6G2H - chains C and B of the 6 polymer chains in the assembly; structure by electron microscopy, 4.60 A resolution (low resolution: residue-level contacts below are approximate; hydrogen-bond / salt-bridge calls are withheld).

Chain C (and B):
Protein: Acetyl-CoA carboxylase 1
Source organism: Homo sapiens
Notes: EC 6.4.1.2, 6.3.4.14; chain B of this document is another copy of the same molecule, construct and numbering; everything in this record applies to it too
UniProt: Q13085 (ACACA_HUMAN); residue numbers follow UniProt; this construct covers 1-2346
Amino-acid sequence (2407 residues; each row starts with the number of its first residue; numbers below 1 keep their minus sign (Met-60 is residue -60)):
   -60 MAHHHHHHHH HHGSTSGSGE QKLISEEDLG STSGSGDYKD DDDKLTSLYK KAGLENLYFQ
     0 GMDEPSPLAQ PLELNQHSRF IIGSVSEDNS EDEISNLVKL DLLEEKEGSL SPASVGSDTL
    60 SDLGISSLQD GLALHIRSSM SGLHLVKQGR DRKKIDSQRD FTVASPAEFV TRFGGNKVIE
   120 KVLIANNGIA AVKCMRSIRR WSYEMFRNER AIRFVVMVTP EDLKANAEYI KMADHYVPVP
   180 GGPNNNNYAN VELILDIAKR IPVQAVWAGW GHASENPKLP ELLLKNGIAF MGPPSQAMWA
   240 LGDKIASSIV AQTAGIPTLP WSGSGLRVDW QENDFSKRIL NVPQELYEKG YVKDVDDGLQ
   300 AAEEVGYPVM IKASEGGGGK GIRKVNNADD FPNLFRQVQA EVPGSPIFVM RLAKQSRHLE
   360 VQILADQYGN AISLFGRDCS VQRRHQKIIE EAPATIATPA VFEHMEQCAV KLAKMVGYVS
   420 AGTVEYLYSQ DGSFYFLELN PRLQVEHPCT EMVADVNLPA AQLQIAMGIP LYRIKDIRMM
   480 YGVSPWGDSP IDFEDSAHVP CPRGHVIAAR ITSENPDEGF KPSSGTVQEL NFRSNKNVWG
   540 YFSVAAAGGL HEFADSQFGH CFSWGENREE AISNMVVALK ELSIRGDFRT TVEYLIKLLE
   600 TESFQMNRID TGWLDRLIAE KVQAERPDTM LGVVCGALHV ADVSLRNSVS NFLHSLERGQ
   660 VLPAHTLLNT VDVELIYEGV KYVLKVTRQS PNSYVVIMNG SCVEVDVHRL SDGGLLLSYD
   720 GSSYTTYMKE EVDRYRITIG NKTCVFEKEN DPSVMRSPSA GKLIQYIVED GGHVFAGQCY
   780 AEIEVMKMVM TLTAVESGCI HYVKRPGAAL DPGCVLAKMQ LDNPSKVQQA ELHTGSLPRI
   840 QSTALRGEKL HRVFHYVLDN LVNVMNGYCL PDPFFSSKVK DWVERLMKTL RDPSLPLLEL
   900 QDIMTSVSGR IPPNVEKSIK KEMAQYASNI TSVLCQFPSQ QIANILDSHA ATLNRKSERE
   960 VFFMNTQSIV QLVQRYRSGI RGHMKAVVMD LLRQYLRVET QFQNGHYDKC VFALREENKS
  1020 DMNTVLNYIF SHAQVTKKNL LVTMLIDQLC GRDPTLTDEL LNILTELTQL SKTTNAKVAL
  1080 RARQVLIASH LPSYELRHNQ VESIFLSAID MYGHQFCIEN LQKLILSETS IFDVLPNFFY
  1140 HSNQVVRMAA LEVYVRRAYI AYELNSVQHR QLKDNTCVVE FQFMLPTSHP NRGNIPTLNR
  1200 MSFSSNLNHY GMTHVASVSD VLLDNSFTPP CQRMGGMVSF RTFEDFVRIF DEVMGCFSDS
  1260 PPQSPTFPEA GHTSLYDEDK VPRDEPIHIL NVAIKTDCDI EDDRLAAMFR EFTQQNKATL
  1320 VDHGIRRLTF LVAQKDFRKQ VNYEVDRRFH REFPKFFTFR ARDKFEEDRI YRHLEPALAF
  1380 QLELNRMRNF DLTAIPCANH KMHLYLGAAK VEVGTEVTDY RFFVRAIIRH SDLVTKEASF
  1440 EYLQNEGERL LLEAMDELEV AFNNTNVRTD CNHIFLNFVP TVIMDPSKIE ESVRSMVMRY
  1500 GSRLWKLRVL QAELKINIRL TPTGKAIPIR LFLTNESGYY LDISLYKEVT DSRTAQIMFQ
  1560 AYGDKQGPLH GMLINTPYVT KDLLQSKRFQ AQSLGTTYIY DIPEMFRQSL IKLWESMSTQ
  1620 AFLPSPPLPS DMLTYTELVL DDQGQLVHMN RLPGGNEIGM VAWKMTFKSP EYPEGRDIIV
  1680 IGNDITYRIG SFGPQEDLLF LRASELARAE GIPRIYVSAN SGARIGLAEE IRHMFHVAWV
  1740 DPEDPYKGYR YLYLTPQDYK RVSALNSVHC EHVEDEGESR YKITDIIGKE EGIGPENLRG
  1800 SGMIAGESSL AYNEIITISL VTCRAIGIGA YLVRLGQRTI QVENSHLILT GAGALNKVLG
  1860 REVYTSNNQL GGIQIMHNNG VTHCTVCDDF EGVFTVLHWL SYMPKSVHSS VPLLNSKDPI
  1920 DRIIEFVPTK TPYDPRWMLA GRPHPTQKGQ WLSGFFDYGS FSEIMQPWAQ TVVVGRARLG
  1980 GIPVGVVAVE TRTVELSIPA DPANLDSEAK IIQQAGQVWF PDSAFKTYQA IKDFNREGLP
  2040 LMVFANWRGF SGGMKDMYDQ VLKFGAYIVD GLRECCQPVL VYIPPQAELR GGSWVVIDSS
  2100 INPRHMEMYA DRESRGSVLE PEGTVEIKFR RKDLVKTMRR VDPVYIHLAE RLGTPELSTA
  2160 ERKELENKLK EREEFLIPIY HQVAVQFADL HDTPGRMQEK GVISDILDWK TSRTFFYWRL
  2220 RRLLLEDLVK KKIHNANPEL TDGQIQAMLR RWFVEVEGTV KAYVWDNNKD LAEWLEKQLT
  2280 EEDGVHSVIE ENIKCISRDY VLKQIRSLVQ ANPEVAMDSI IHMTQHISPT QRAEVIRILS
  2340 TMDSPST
Disordered / not traced: -60 to 1377, 1431-1435, 1550-1553, 1561-1563, 2338-2346 (chain B: -60 to 624, 708-713, 749-831, 840-847, 1189-1229, 1257-1283, 1334-1351, 1431-1435, 1550-1553, 1561-1563, 1581-2346)
Differences from the reference sequence: initiating methionine (-60); expression tag (-59 to 0)
Curated features (UniProtKB/Swiss-Prot):
  - active site: Arg441
  - binding site (ATP): Gly315 to Gly320
  - binding site (Mg(2+)): Glu424, Glu437, Asn439
  - binding site (Mn(2+)): Glu424, Glu437, Asn439
  - binding site (CoA): Arg1823, Lys2127, Arg2129
  - modified residue: Met1 (N-acetylmethionine), Ser5 (Phosphoserine), Ser23 (Phosphoserine), Ser25 (Phosphoserine), Ser29 (Phosphoserine), Ser34 (Phosphoserine), Ser48 (Phosphoserine), Ser50 (Phosphoserine), Ser53 (Phosphoserine), Thr58 (Phosphothreonine), Ser78 (Phosphoserine), Ser80 (Phosphoserine), Ser488 (Phosphoserine), Thr610 (Phosphothreonine), Lys786 (N6-biotinyllysine), Ser835 (Phosphoserine), Ser1201 (Phosphoserine), Ser1216 (Phosphoserine), Ser1218 (Phosphoserine), Thr1227 (Phosphothreonine) and 5 more in UniProt
  - natural variant: Arg1687 (R1687Q: In a colorectal cancer sample), Ala2271 (A2271V: Frequency <)
  - mutagenesis: Ser78 (S78A: No effect on interaction with BRCA1), Ser344 (S344A: No effect on interaction with BRCA1), Ser432 (S432A: No effect on interaction with BRCA1), Ser1201 (S1201A: No effect on interaction with BRCA1), Ser1263 (S1263A: Abolishes interaction with BRCA1), Ser1585 (S1585A: No effect on interaction with BRCA1), Ser1952 (S1952A: No effect on interaction with BRCA1), Ser2211 (S2211A: No effect on interaction with BRCA1)

How chain C and chain B interact:
Contacting residue pairs (19; chain C residue first):
  Gln2243(C) with Asn943(B); Asp946(B); Ser947(B)
  Gln2245(C) with Asn953(B)
  Ala2246(C) with Asp946(B)
  Met2247(C) with Asp946(B)
  Arg2249(C) with Arg958(B)
  Arg2250(C) with Asp946(B); Val969(B)
  Glu2254(C) with Val969(B)
  Thr2258(C) with Phe962(B); Gln966(B)
  Glu2290(C) with Glu1058(B)
  Cys2294(C) with Arg976(B)
  Ile2295(C) with Gln939(B); Arg976(B)
  Asp2298(C) with Gln935(B); Gln939(B)
  Lys2302(C) with Gln939(B)
Other interface residues (no listed pair), chain C (18 interface residues in all): Gly2242, Ile2244, Asn2291, Tyr2299, Arg2305
Other interface residues (no listed pair), chain B (17 interface residues in all): Leu933, Ala942, Ala949, Ala950, Ser977

Summary:
18 residues of chain C and 17 residues of chain B are in contact. From UniProt: active-site residue Arg441(C),
6 ATP-binding residues, 3 Mg2+-binding residues and 3 Mn2+-binding residues on chain C.
Both chains are Acetyl-CoA carboxylase 1 (Homo sapiens). Entry 6G2H (Filament of acetyl-CoA carboxylase and
BRCT domains of BRCA1 (ACC-BRCT) core at 4.6 A resolution) was determined by electron microscopy together with
6G2D and 6G2I from the same study.
